Entry 9CZQ (electron microscopy, 2.88 A resolution); this record covers chains C and F of the 8 polymer chains in the assembly.

[Chain C]
Name: Isoform 5 of Calcium-activated potassium channel subunit alpha-1
Organism: Homo sapiens
UniProt: Q12791 (KCMA1_HUMAN), isoform Q12791-5; residues 1-1056 here correspond to UniProt positions 66-1121 (UniProt number = residue number + 65)
Chain sequence (1056 residues; each row starts with the number of its first residue):
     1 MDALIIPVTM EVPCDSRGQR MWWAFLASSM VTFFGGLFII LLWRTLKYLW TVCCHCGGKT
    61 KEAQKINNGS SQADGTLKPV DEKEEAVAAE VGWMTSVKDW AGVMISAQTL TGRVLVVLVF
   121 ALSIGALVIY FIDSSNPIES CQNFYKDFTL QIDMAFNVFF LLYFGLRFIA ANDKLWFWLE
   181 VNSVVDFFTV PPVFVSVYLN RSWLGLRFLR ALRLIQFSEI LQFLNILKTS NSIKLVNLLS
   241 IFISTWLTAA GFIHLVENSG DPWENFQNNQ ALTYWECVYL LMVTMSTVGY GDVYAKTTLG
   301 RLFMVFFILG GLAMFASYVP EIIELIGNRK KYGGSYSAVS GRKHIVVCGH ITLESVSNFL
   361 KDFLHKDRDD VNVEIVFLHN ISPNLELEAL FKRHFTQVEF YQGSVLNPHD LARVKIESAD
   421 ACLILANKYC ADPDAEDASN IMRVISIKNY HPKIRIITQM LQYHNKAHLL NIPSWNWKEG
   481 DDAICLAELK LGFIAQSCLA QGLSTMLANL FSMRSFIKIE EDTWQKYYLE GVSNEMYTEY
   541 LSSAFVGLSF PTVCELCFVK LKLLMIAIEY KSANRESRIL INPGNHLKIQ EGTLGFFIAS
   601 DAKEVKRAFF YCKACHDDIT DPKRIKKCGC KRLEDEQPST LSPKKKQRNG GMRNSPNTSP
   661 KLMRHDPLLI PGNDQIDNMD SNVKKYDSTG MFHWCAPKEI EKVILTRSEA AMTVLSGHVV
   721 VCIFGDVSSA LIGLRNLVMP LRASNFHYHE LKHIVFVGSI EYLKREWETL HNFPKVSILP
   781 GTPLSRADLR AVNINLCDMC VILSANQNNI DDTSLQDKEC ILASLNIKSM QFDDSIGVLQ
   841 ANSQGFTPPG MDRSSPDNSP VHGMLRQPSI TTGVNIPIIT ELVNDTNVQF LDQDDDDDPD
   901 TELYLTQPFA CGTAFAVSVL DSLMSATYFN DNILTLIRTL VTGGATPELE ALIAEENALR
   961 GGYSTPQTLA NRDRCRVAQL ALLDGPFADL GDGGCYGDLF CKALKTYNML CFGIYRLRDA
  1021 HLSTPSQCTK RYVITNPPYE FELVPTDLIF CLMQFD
Disordered / not traced: 1-18, 55-90, 570-576, 616-680, 834-870
Bound ions: K+ site 1: T287 (shared with 1 residue of chain A; 1 residue of chain B; 1 residue of chain D); K+ site 2: T287, V288 (shared with 2 residues of chain A; 2 residues of chain B; 2 residues of chain D); K+ site 3: V288, G289 (shared with 2 residues of chain A; 2 residues of chain B; 2 residues of chain D); K+ site 4: G289, Y290 (shared with 2 residues of chain A; 2 residues of chain B; 2 residues of chain D); Ca2+ site 1: D367, R514, S533, E535, S600; Mg2+: E374, E399; Ca2+ site 2: N449 (shared with 4 residues of chain D); Ca2+ site 3: Q889, D892, D895, D897 (shared with 1 residue of chain B)
Curated features (UniProtKB/Swiss-Prot):
  - region: L491 to F511 (Segment S7), L548 to I568 (Segment S8), C612 to H616 (Heme-binding motif)
  - motif: T287 to Y290 (Selectivity for potassium)
  - binding site (Mg(2+)): E374, Q397, E399
  - lipidation (S-palmitoyl cysteine): C53, C54, C56

[Chain F]
Name: Large-conductance Ca2+-activated K+ channel beta2 subunit, Calcium-activated potassium channel subunit beta-4
Organism: Homo sapiens
Notes: fragment: N-terminal 45 residues of kcnmb2 ligated to kcnmb4 (devoid of N terminal first 15 residues)
UniProt: chimeric construct of B5BNX0, Q86W47: residues 2-44 from B5BNX0 (B5BNX0_HUMAN) positions 2-44 (same numbers); residues 45-240 from Q86W47 positions 15-210 (UniProt number = residue number - 30)
Chain sequence (239 residues; row label = number of the first residue in the row):
     2 FIWTSGRTSS SYRHDEKRNI YQKIRDHDLL DKRKTVTALK AGEDKSIRLG LFLIISGVVS
    62 LFIFGFCWLS PALQDLQATE ANCTVLSVQQ IGEVFECTFT CGADCRGTSQ YPCVQVYVNN
   122 SESNSRALLH SDEHQLLTNP KCSYIPPCKR ENQKNLESVM NWQQYWKDEI GSQPFTCYFN
   182 QHQRPDDVLL HRTHDEIVLL HCFLWPLVTF VVGVLIVVLT ICAKSLAVKA EAMKKRKFS
Disordered / not traced: 2-33, 236-240
Cystine bridges: C84-C178, C98-C149, C114-C143
Curated features (UniProtKB/Swiss-Prot):
  - glycosylation (N-linked (GlcNAc...) asparagine): N83, N120

[Interface between chain C and chain F]
Residue-residue contacts (4):
  F131(C) with F67(F), hydrophobic
  I132(C) with F67(F), hydrophobic
  S135(C) with L70(F)
  S335(C) with T38(F)
Other interface residues (no listed pair), chain C (9 interface residues in all): V128, W275, S337, R413, K415
Other interface residues (no listed pair), chain F (7 interface residues in all): K35, A39, F63, S71

[In short]
9 residues of chain C face 7 of chain F across their interface. The K+ site 2 is built by T287(C) and V288(C).
V288(C) and G289(C) form the K+ site 3. Curated annotation (UniProt) lists 3 Mg2+-binding residues on chain C.
Here chain C is Isoform 5 of Calcium-activated potassium channel subunit alpha-1 and chain F is
Large-conductance Ca2+-activated K+ channel beta2 subunit, Calcium-activated potassium channel subunit beta-4,
both from Homo sapiens. Entry 9CZQ (Ca2+ bound open-inactivated hSlo1 + beta2N-beta4 channel in detergent) was
determined by electron microscopy, deposited together with 9CZH, 9CZJ, 9CZK, 9CZM, 9CZO, 9D18 and 9D19.
